Entry 6RRA (X-ray diffraction, 1.40 A resolution); this record covers chain A.

Chain A:
Protein: Ferredoxin--NADP reductase
From: Brucella ovis (strain ATCC 25840 / 63/290 / NCTC 10512)
Notes: EC 1.18.1.2
UniProt: A0A0H3ASL8 (A0A0H3ASL8_BRUO2); residues 2-258 here = UniProt positions 2-258
Amino-acid sequence (257 residues; numbered 2 to 258; the number before each row is that of its first residue):
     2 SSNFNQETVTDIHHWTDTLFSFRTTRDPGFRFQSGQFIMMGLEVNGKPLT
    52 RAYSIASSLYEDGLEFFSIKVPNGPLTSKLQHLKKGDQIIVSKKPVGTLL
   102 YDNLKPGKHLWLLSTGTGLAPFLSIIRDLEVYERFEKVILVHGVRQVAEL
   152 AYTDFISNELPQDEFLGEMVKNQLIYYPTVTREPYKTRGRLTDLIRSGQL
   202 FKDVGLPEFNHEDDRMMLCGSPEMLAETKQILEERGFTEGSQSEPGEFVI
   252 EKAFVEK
Ligand contacts:
  - FAD (flavin-adenine dinucleotide): Phe38, Arg52, Ala53, Tyr54, Ser55, Phe68, Ser69, Ile70, Val72, Gly75, Pro76, Leu77, Thr78, Ser79, Thr118, Ala121, Glu252, Lys253, Ala254, Phe255, Val256, Glu257, Lys258
  - NADP (NAP; NADP nicotinamide-adenine-dinucleotide phosphate): Thr116, Gly117, Gly144, Val145, Arg146, Glu150, Thr182, Arg183, Arg191, Leu192, Thr193, Ser222, Pro223, Glu224, Met225, Glu228, Phe255, Glu257

Overview:
Ligands of chain A: flavin-adenine dinucleotide and NADP.
Chain A is Ferredoxin--NADP reductase (Brucella ovis (strain ATCC 25840 / 63/290 / NCTC 10512)); the
structure, X-ray structure of the ferredoxin-NADP reductase from brucella ovis in complex with NADP, was
determined by X-ray diffraction, deposited together with 6RR3.
